Entry 8DB4 (X-ray diffraction, 2.30 A resolution); this record covers chains C and E of the 5 polymer chains in the assembly.

== Chain C ==
Molecule: 22S1 Heavy chain
Organism: Homo sapiens
Chain sequence (228 residues; row label = number of the first residue in the row):
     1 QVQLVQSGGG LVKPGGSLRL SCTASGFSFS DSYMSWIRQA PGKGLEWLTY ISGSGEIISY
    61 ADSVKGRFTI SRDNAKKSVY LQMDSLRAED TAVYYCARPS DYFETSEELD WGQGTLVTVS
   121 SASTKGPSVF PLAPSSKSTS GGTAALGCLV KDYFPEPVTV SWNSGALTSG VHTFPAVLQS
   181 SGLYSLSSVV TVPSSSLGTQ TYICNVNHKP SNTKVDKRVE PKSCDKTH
Unresolved in the structure: 136-141, 222-228
Disulfides: C22-C96, C148-C204
Bound ions: Zn2+ site 1: H172 (shared with 2 residues of chain D); Zn2+ site 2: E220 (shared with 2 residues of chain B)

== Chain E ==
Molecule: Ara h 2 allergen
Organism: Arachis hypogaea
UniProtKB: A0A445BYI5 (A0A445BYI5_ARAHY); residues 31-160 here = UniProt positions 31-160
Chain sequence (132 residues; numbered 29 to 160; the number before each row is that of its first residue):
    29 AARRCQSQLE RANLRPCEQH LMQKIQRDED SYERDPYSPS QDPYSPSPYD RRGAGSSQHQ
    89 ERCCNELNEF ENNQRCMCEA LQQIMENQSD RLQGRQQEQQ FKRELRNLPQ QCGLRAPQRC
   149 DLDVESGGRD RY
Unresolved in the structure: 56-84, 153-160
Differences from the reference sequence: expression tag (29-30)
Disulfides: C33-C104, C45-C91, C92-C140, C106-C148
Bound ions: Zn2+ site 1 near H48 (its only coordinating residue here); Zn2+ site 2: E97 (shared with 2 residues of chain J)

== How chain C and chain E interact ==
Pairs across the interface - 23 pairs, chain C then chain E:
  D31(C) - R131(E)  salt bridge
  Y33(C) - Q138(E)  hydrogen bond
  I57(C) - Q138(E)
  S100(C) - R147(E)  hydrogen bond
  D101(C) - Q146(E)
  D101(C) - R147(E)
  D101(C) - C148(E)  hydrogen bond (side chain-backbone)
  Y102(C) - R134(E)
  F103(C) - R134(E)
  F103(C) - A144(E)  hydrophobic
  F103(C) - P145(E)
  F103(C) - Q146(E)
  F103(C) - C148(E)
  E104(C) - Q138(E)
  E104(C) - L142(E)
  E104(C) - R143(E)
  E104(C) - A144(E)  hydrogen bond (side chain-backbone)
  T105(C) - A144(E)  hydrogen bond (side chain-backbone)
  T105(C) - P145(E)  hydrogen bond (side chain-backbone)
  T105(C) - Q146(E)  hydrogen bond (side chain-backbone)
  S106(C) - Q146(E)  hydrogen bond (side chain-backbone)
  E107(C) - Q146(E)  hydrogen bond
  E107(C) - R147(E)  salt bridge
Interface residues without a listed pair, chain C (12 interface residues in all): L109
Interface residues without a listed pair, chain E (12 interface residues in all): L109, L150
Interface features reported in the paper:
  - epitope / paratope residues, chain C: F103(C)

== In short ==
Chain C and chain E each contribute 12 residues to their interface, with 9 hydrogen bonds and 2 salt bridges.
Polar pairs include D31(C)-R131(E), E107(C)-R147(E) and Y33(C)-Q138(E). The paper reports the epitope/paratope
residue F103(C).
Chain C is 22S1 Heavy chain (Homo sapiens) and chain E is Ara h 2 allergen (Arachis hypogaea); the structure,
Crystal structure of the peanut allergen Ara h 2 bound by two neutralizing antibodies 22S1 and ..., was
determined by X-ray diffraction.
